Entry 6LDL (X-ray diffraction, 1.38 A resolution); this record covers chain A.

[Chain A]
Protein: Cytochrome P450
Organism: Tepidiphilus thermophilus
UniProt: A0A0K6ITW2 (A0A0K6ITW2_9PROT); residue numbers follow UniProt; this construct covers 20-445
Chain sequence (426 residues; numbered 20 to 445; the number before each row is that of its first residue):
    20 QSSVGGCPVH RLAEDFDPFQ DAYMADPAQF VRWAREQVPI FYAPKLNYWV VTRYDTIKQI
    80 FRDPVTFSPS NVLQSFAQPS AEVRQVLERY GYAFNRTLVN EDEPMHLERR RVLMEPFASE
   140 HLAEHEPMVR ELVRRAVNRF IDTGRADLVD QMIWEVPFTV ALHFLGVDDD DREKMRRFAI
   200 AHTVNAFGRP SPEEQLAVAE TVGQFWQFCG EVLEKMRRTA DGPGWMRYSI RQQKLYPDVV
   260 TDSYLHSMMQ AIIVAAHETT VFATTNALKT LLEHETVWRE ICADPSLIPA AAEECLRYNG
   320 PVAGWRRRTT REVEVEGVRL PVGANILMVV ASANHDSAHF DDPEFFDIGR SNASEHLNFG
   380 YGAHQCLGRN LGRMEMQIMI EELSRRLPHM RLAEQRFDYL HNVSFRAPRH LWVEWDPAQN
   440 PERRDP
Unresolved in the structure: 20-27
Bound ions: heme Fe near Cys385 (its only coordinating residue here)
Ligand contacts:
  - bicine (BCN): Asp361, Glu363, Phe364
  - heme (HEM): Phe80, Leu117, Val118, His125, Arg129, Phe136, Phe183, Ile271, Ala274, Ala275, Thr278, Thr279, Ala282, Pro320, Val321, Trp324, Arg326, Asn377, Phe378, Gly379, Tyr380, Ala382, His383, Gln384, Cys385, Leu386, Gly387, Leu390, Gly391, Glu394
From the paper describing this entry:
  - mutagenesis - R388A: decreased catalytic activity
  - mutagenesis - R392A: unchanged catalytic activity
  - mutagenesis - F378A: abolished binding to carbon monoxide

[Summary]
Ligands of chain A: heme and bicine. From the paper: R388A reduces catalytic activity; F378A abolishes binding
to carbon monoxide.
Chain A is Cytochrome P450 (Tepidiphilus thermophilus); the structure, Crystal structure of
CYP116B46-N(20-445) from Tepidiphilus thermophilus in complex with HEME, was determined by X-ray diffraction
together with 6LAA from the same study.
